3FV3 - chains B and J; structure by X-ray diffraction, 1.85 A resolution.

== Chain B ==
Name: Sapp1p-secreted aspartic protease 1
From: Candida parapsilosis
Notes: EC 3.4.23.24
Sequence (339 residues; each row starts with the number of its first residue):
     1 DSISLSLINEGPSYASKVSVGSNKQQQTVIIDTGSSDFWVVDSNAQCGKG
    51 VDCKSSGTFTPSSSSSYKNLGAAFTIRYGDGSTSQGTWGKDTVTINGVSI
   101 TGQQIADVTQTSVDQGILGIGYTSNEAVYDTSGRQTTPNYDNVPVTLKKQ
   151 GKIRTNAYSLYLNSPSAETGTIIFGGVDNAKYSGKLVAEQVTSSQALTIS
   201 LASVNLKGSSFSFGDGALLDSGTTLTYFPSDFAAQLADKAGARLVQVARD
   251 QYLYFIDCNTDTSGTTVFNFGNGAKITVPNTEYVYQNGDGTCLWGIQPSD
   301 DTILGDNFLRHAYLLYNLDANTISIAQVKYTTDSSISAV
Cystine bridges: C47-C53, C258-C292

== Chain J ==
Name: pepstatin A
Sequence (6 residues; row label = number of the first residue in the row):
   501 XVVXAX
Modified / non-standard residues: IVA (isovaleric acid) at position 501; STA (statine) at position 504; STA (statine) at position 506

== Interface between chain B and chain J ==
Pairs across the interface (32):
  P12(B) - V502(J)
  I30(B) - STA_504(J)
  D32(B) - STA_504(J)
  G34(B) - STA_504(J)
  G34(B) - A505(J)  hydrogen bond (backbone-backbone)
  S35(B) - A505(J)
  Y78(B) - V503(J)
  Y78(B) - STA_504(J)
  G79(B) - V503(J)  hydrogen bond (backbone-backbone)
  G79(B) - STA_504(J)  hydrogen bond (backbone-backbone)
  G79(B) - STA_506(J)
  D80(B) - V502(J)
  D80(B) - V503(J)  hydrogen bond (side chain-backbone)
  D80(B) - STA_504(J)
  I117(B) - STA_504(J)
  N125(B) - A505(J)  hydrogen bond (side chain-backbone)
  L218(B) - STA_506(J)
  D220(B) - STA_504(J)
  G222(B) - V502(J)
  G222(B) - V503(J)
  G222(B) - STA_504(J)  hydrogen bond (backbone-backbone)
  T223(B) - V502(J)
  T223(B) - V503(J)
  T223(B) - STA_504(J)
  T224(B) - IVA_501(J)
  T224(B) - V502(J)  hydrogen bond (side chain-backbone)
  L225(B) - IVA_501(J)
  Y227(B) - IVA_501(J)
  Y227(B) - V503(J)
  Y285(B) - IVA_501(J)
  D301(B) - STA_506(J)
  I303(B) - V503(J)  hydrophobic
Also at the interface, not in a pair above, chain B (24 interface residues in all): S13, I76, S82, L293

== Summary ==
24 residues of chain B face 6 of chain J across their interface; the contacts include 7 hydrogen bonds. Among
the polar pairs are D80(B)-V503(J), N125(B)-A505(J) and T224(B)-V502(J).
Chain B is Sapp1p-secreted aspartic protease 1 (Candida parapsilosis) and chain J is pepstatin A; the
structure, Secreted aspartic protease 1 from Candida parapsilosis in complex with pepstatin A, was determined
by X-ray diffraction.
